Entry 9HAL (electron microscopy, 4.49 A resolution (low resolution: residue-level contacts below are approximate; hydrogen-bond / salt-bridge calls are withheld)); this record covers chains Q and R of the 9 polymer chains in the assembly.

Chain Q:
Molecule: Large ribosomal subunit protein bL20
Source organism: Escherichia coli
UniProt: P0A7L3 (RL20_ECOLI); residues 1-117 here correspond to UniProt positions 2-118 (UniProt number = residue number + 1)
Sequence (117 residues; numbered 1 to 117; the number before each row is that of its first residue):
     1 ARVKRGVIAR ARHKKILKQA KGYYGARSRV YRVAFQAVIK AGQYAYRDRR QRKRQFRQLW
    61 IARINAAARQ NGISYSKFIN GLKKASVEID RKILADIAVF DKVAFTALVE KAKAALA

Chain R:
Molecule: Large ribosomal subunit protein bL21
Source organism: Escherichia coli
UniProt: P0AG48 (RL21_ECOLI); residue numbers follow UniProt; this construct covers 1-103
Sequence (103 residues; row label = number of the first residue in the row):
     1 MYAVFQSGGK QHRVSEGQTV RLEKLDIATG ETVEFAEVLM IANGEEVKIG VPFVDGGVIK
    61 AEVVAHGRGE KVKIVKFRRR KHYRKQQGHR QWFTDVKITG ISA

How chain Q and chain R interact:
Residue-residue contacts - 32 pairs, chain Q then chain R:
  F35(Q) - R84(R)
  G42(Q) - V75(R)
  Q43(Q) - V75(R)
  Q43(Q) - K76(R)
  Q43(Q) - F77(R)
  Y46(Q) - I74(R)
  Y46(Q) - V75(R)
  Y46(Q) - K76(R)
  R49(Q) - I74(R)
  A85(Q) - G50(R)
  S86(Q) - G50(R)
  S86(Q) - V51(R)
  S86(Q) - P52(R)
  V87(Q) - I49(R)
  E88(Q) - Q11(R)
  I89(Q) - Q11(R)
  I89(Q) - L39(R)
  I89(Q) - I49(R)
  D90(Q) - Q11(R)
  K92(Q) - Q11(R)
  K92(Q) - H12(R)
  I93(Q) - V4(R)
  I93(Q) - Q11(R)
  I93(Q) - H12(R)
  I93(Q) - R13(R)
  D96(Q) - R13(R)
  I97(Q) - Y2(R)
  D101(Q) - Y2(R)
  A104(Q) - Y2(R)
  A107(Q) - K48(R)
  L108(Q) - K48(R)
  K111(Q) - K48(R)
Also at the interface, not in a pair above, chain Q (22 interface residues in all): I39, E110
Also at the interface, not in a pair above, chain R (20 interface residues in all): M40, E46, V72, K73

Summary:
The interface between chain Q and chain R involves 22 residues on one side and 20 on the other.
Chain Q is Large ribosomal subunit protein bL20 and chain R is Large ribosomal subunit protein bL21, both from
Escherichia coli; the structure, Pooled 50S subunit d126_(L29)-/(L22)- precursor states supplemented with
Api137, was determined by electron microscopy (same publication as 9H3K, 9H3L and 9HAM).
